Entry 1Y8H (X-ray diffraction, 3.10 A resolution); this record covers chains A and C of the 4 polymer chains in the assembly.

Chain A (and C):
Name: Hemoglobin alpha chains
Organism: Equus caballus
Notes: chain C of this document is another copy of the same molecule, construct and numbering; everything in this record applies to it too
Reference sequence: P01958 (HBA_HORSE); numbering as in UniProt (aligned over 1-141)
Chain sequence (141 residues; row label = number of the first residue in the row):
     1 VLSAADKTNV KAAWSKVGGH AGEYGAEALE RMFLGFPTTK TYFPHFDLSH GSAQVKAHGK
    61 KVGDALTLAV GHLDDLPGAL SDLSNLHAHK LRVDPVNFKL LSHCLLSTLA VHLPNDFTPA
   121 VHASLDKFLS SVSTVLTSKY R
Sequence notes: conflict D82 (Asn in P01958), N85 (Asp in P01958)
Metal / ion sites: heme Fe near H87 (its only coordinating residue here)
Residues lining bound ligands: heme (HEM): M32, Y42, F43, H45, F46, H58, K61, V62, A65, L66, L83, L86, H87, L91, V93, N97, F98, L101, V132, L136
UniProt features mapped onto this chain:
  - natural variant: K61 (K61Q: In fast chain)

Interface between chain A and chain C:
Contacting residue pairs (7; chain A residue first):
  V1(A) with S138(C)
  S3(A) with Y140(C), hydrogen bond (side chain-backbone)
  K127(A) with K139(C)
  T134(A) with V1(C)
  S138(A) with V1(C)
  Y140(A) with S3(C), hydrogen bond (backbone-side chain)
  R141(A) with S3(C)
Other interface residues (no listed pair), chain A (8 interface residues in all): K139
Other interface residues (no listed pair), chain C (9 interface residues in all): D6, K127, T134, R141

In short:
8 residues of chain A face 9 of chain C across their interface, with 2 hydrogen bonds. Its one hydrogen-bonded
contact is S3(A)-Y140(C). Ligands of chain A: heme.
Both chains are Hemoglobin alpha chains (Equus caballus). Entry 1Y8H (Horse methemoglobin low salt, ph 7.0)
was determined by X-ray diffraction (same publication as 1Y8I and 1Y8K).
